Entry 1OH6 (X-ray diffraction, 2.40 A resolution); this record covers chains A and B of the 4 polymer chains in the assembly.

# Chain A (and B)
Protein: DNA mismatch repair protein muts
Organism: Escherichia coli
Notes: chain B of this document is another copy of the same molecule, construct and numbering; everything in this record applies to it too
UniProt: P23909 (MUTS_ECOLI); residue numbers follow UniProt; this construct covers 1-800
Chain sequence (800 residues; row label = number of the first residue in the row):
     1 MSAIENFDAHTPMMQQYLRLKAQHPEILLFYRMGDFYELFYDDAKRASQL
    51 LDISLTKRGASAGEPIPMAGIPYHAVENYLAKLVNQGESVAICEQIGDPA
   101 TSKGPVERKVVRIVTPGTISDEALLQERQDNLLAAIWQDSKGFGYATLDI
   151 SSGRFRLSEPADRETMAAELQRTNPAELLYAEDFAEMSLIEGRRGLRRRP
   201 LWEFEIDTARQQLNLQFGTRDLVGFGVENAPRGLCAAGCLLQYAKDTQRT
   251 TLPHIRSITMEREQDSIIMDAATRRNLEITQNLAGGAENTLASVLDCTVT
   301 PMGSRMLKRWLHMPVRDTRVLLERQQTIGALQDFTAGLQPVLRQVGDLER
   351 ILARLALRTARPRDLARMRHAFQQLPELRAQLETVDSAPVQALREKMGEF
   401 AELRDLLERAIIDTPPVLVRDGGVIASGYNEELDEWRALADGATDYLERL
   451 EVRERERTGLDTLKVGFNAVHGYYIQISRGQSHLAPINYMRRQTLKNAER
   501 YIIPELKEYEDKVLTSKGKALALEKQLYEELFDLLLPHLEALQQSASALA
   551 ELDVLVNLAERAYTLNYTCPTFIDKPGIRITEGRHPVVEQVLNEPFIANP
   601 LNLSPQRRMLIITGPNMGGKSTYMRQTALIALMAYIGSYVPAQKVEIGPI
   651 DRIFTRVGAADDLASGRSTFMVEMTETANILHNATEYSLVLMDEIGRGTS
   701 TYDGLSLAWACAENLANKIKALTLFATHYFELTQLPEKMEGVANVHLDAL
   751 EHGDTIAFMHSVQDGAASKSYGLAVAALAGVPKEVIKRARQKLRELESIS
Disordered / not traced: 1, 659-669 (chain B: 1-13, 57-66, 95-107, 659-668)
UniProt features mapped onto this chain:
  - binding site (ATP): G614 to S621
Metal / ion sites: Mg2+: S621 (together with ADP)
Small-molecule neighbours: ADP (adenosine-5'-diphosphate): V588, L592, P595, F596, I597, N599, P615, N616, M617, G618, G619, K620, S621, T622, H760
What the authors report for this chain:
  - binding site for the 30-nt DNA strand: F36, E38
  - binding site for the 30-nt DNA strand: Q95, R108, K496, R500
  - mutagenesis - F36A: abolished binding to DNA (citing earlier work)
  - mutagenesis - E38A, E38Q: increased binding to homoduplex DNA (citing earlier work)

# Interface between chain A and chain B
Pairs across the interface (118; chain A residue first):
  D52(A) with H74(B), salt bridge
  H471(A) with T494(B); L495(B); K496(B)
  R479(A) with R491(B), hydrogen bond (side chain-backbone); R492(B)
  R491(A) with R491(B)
  Q493(A) with T494(B)
  T494(A) with R491(B), hydrogen bond; R492(B); Q493(B); T494(B), hydrogen bond (backbone-backbone)
  L495(A) with R492(B)
  K496(A) with V470(B), hydrogen bond (side chain-backbone); R492(B), hydrogen bond (backbone-backbone)
  E499(A) with R491(B), salt bridge
  N616(A) with F670(B); M671(B)
  M617(A) with M671(B), hydrophobic
  M671(A) with V775(B), hydrophobic; L778(B); A779(B)
  M674(A) with A776(B), hydrophobic; A779(B), hydrophobic; V781(B)
  T675(A) with A779(B)
  A678(A) with G780(B); V781(B)
  L681(A) with P782(B)
  H682(A) with G780(B), hydrogen bond (side chain-backbone); P782(B)
  R697(A) with R697(B)
  G698(A) with R697(B), hydrogen bond (backbone-side chain)
  T699(A) with G614(B); P615(B); H728(B); S770(B); Y771(B), hydrogen bond (side chain-backbone)
  S700(A) with H728(B); S770(B)
  T701(A) with T701(B); H728(B), hydrogen bond (backbone-backbone); Y729(B); F730(B), hydrogen bond (side chain-backbone); E731(B), hydrogen bond
  Y702(A) with T701(B); Y702(B); E731(B); L793(B); L796(B), hydrophobic
  D703(A) with S770(B); Y771(B); G772(B), hydrogen bond (side chain-backbone); L773(B); L793(B)
  L705(A) with L796(B), hydrophobic
  S706(A) with A789(B); K792(B); L793(B), hydrogen bond (side chain-backbone); L796(B)
  L707(A) with G772(B); L773(B), hydrophobic; A776(B), hydrophobic; A789(B), hydrophobic
  W709(A) with K792(B)
  A710(A) with V785(B); R788(B); A789(B)
  E713(A) with R788(B), salt bridge
  N714(A) with E784(B); V785(B)
  K718(A) with E784(B), salt bridge
  H728(A) with G698(B); T699(B), hydrogen bond (side chain-backbone); S700(B)
  Y729(A) with T701(B)
  E731(A) with T701(B), hydrogen bond
  S770(A) with S700(B), hydrogen bond; D703(B), hydrogen bond
  Y771(A) with D703(B)
  G772(A) with F670(B); T699(B); D703(B), hydrogen bond (backbone-side chain); L707(B)
  L773(A) with D703(B); L707(B), hydrophobic
  V775(A) with F670(B), hydrophobic; M671(B)
  A776(A) with M674(B), hydrophobic; L707(B), hydrophobic
  A779(A) with M671(B), hydrophobic; M674(B), hydrophobic; T675(B); A678(B)
  G780(A) with A678(B); H682(B), hydrogen bond (backbone-side chain)
  V781(A) with M674(B); A678(B)
  P782(A) with L681(B), hydrophobic; H682(B)
  V785(A) with A710(B); N714(B)
  I786(A) with L707(B), hydrophobic
  R788(A) with W709(B); A710(B); E713(B), salt bridge
  A789(A) with S706(B), hydrogen bond (backbone-side chain); L707(B); A710(B)
  K792(A) with S706(B); W709(B)
  L793(A) with Y702(B), hydrophobic; D703(B); S706(B), hydrogen bond (backbone-side chain)
  L796(A) with Y702(B); S706(B)
  I799(A) with Y702(B); I799(B), hydrophobic
Interface residues without a listed pair, chain A (60 interface residues in all): V470, R492, F670, C711, L778, E784, E797
Interface residues without a listed pair, chain B (59 interface residues in all): H471, M617, T669, L705, C711, E797

# In short
60 residues of chain A and 59 residues of chain B are in contact, with 21 hydrogen bonds and 5 salt bridges.
Polar pairs include D52(A)-H74(B), E499(A)-R491(B) and E713(A)-R788(B). From the paper: a binding site for the
30-nt DNA strand at F36(A), E38(A) and Q95(A) among others; E38A and E38Q of chain A increase binding to
homoduplex DNA.
Both chains are DNA mismatch repair protein muts (Escherichia coli). Entry 1OH6 (The crystal structure of E.
coli muts binding to DNA with an a:a mismatch) was determined by X-ray diffraction together with 1OH5, 1OH7
and 1OH8 from the same study.
